7WVL - chains L and H of the 3 polymer chains in the assembly; structure by X-ray diffraction, 3.00 A resolution.

# Chain L
Molecule: P4A2 Fab Light Chain
Organism: Mus musculus
Notes: antibody fragment or engineered binder
Sequence (218 residues; each row starts with the number of its first residue):
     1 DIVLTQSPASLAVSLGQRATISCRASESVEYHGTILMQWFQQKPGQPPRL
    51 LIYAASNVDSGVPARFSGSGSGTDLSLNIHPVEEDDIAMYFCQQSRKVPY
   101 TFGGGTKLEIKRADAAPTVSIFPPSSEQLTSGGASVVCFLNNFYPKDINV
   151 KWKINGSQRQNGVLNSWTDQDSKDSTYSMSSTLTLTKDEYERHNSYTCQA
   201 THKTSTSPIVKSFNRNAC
Disordered / not traced: 217-218
Cystine bridges: Cys23-Cys92, Cys138-Cys198

# Chain H
Molecule: P4A2 Fab heavy chain
Organism: Mus musculus
Notes: antibody fragment or engineered binder
Sequence (212 residues; numbered 1 to 212; the number before each row is that of its first residue):
     1 QVQLQQSGAELVKPGASVKLSCKASGFTFTRYSIYWMKQRPGQGLEWIGE
    51 INPSTGDTNFNEKFKSKATLTVDKSSTTAYMQLSSLTSEDSAVYYCTRST
   101 GYWGQGTLVTVSAAKTTPPSVYPLAPGCGDTTGSSVTLGCLVKGYFPESV
   151 TVTWNSGSLSSSVHTFPALLQSGLYTMSSSVTVPSSTWPSQTVTCSVAHP
   201 ASSTTVDKKLEP
Cystine bridges: Cys22-Cys96, Cys140-Cys195

# Chain L / chain H interface
Contacting residue pairs (64; chain L residue first):
  Asp1(L) with Phe60(H)
  Phe40(L) with Trp103(H)
  Gln42(L) with Gln39(H), hydrogen bond; Tyr95(H), hydrogen bond
  Gln46(L) with Tyr102(H), hydrogen bond
  Pro47(L) with Tyr95(H), hydrophobic; Tyr102(H); Trp103(H); Gly104(H); Gln105(H)
  Pro48(L) with Tyr102(H); Trp103(H), hydrogen bond (backbone-backbone)
  Arg49(L) with Gly101(H); Tyr102(H)
  Leu50(L) with Ser99(H); Thr100(H); Gly101(H), hydrogen bond (backbone-backbone)
  Asp59(L) with Thr100(H), hydrogen bond; Gly101(H), hydrogen bond (side chain-backbone)
  Phe91(L) with Leu45(H), hydrophobic
  Pro99(L) with Phe60(H), hydrophobic
  Tyr100(L) with Trp47(H); Ile48(H); Glu50(H), hydrogen bond
  Phe102(L) with Met37(H), hydrophobic; Leu45(H); Glu46(H); Trp47(H)
  Ser120(L) with Thr137(H), hydrogen bond
  Phe122(L) with Leu124(H); Ala125(H); Pro126(H); Thr137(H)
  Pro123(L) with Leu124(H)
  Ser125(L) with Tyr122(H); Pro123(H)
  Gln128(L) with Tyr122(H); Lys143(H)
  Ser135(L) with Leu141(H)
  Val137(L) with Leu124(H), hydrophobic
  Phe139(L) with Gly139(H); Phe166(H), hydrophobic; Ser179(H); Ser180(H)
  Asn141(L) with His164(H); Phe166(H); Ser180(H), hydrogen bond
  Asn142(L) with His164(H)
  Leu164(L) with Leu169(H), hydrophobic
  Asn165(L) with Leu169(H)
  Ser166(L) with Phe166(H); Pro167(H), hydrogen bond (side chain-backbone)
  Trp167(L) with Pro167(H)
  Thr168(L) with Phe166(H)
  Asp171(L) with His164(H), salt bridge
  Lys173(L) with Ser161(H); Ser162(H)
  Ser178(L) with His164(H), hydrogen bond; Phe166(H)
  Met179(L) with Phe166(H)
  Ser180(L) with Phe166(H); Ser178(H), hydrogen bond
  Thr184(L) with Lys143(H)
  Asn216(L) with Cys128(H)
Other interface residues (no listed pair), chain L (40 interface residues in all): Gln93, Val98, Glu127, Ser131, Thr182
Other interface residues (no listed pair), chain H (44 interface residues in all): Tyr35, Gly44, Thr58, Asn59, Glu62, Leu138, Thr165, Gln171, Lys208

# Overview
Chain L and chain H form an interface of 40 and 44 residues respectively, with 13 hydrogen bonds and 1 salt
bridge. Polar contacts include Asp171(L)-His164(H), Gln42(L)-Gln39(H) and Gln42(L)-Tyr95(H).
Here chain L is P4A2 Fab Light Chain and chain H is P4A2 Fab heavy chain, both from Mus musculus. Entry 7WVL
(Structure of P4A2 Fab in complex with Spike-RBD from SARS-CoV-2) was determined by X-ray diffraction.
